Entry 7O3V (electron microscopy, 3.70 A resolution); this record covers chains F and J of the 10 polymer chains in the assembly.

Chain F (and J):
Protein: TrwI protein
Source organism: Escherichia coli
Notes: chain J of this document is another copy of the same molecule, construct and numbering; everything in this record applies to it too
Reference sequence: O50333 (O50333_ECOLX); numbering as in UniProt (aligned over 1-342)
Amino-acid sequence (342 residues; row label = number of the first residue in the row):
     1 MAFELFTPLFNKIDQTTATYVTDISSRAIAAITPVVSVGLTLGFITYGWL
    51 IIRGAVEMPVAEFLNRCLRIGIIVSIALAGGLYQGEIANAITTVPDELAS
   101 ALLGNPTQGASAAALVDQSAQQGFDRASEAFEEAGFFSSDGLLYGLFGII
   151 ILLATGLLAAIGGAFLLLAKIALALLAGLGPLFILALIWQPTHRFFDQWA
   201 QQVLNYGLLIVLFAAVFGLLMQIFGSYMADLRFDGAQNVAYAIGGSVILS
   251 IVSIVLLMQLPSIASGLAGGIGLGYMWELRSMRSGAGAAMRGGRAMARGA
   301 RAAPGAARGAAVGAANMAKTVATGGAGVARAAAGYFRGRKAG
Unresolved in the structure: 1, 101-110, 273-342 (chain J: 1, 100-110, 273-342)
Sequence notes: conflict Gln-108 (Glu in O50333), Leu-152 (Pro in O50333), Leu-153 (Ala in O50333), Ala-154 (Gly in O50333), Thr-155 (Tyr in O50333), Leu-157 (Pro in O50333), Leu-158 (Ala in O50333), Ala-159 (Gly in O50333)

Interface between chain F and chain J:
Residue-residue contacts - 40 pairs, chain F then chain J:
  Ser-139(F) / Ser-139(J)
  Asp-140(F) / Ser-138(J)
  Asp-140(F) / Ser-139(J)  hydrogen bond (side chain-backbone)
  Leu-142(F) / Leu-142(J)  hydrophobic
  Leu-143(F) / Phe-131(J)  hydrophobic
  Leu-143(F) / Leu-142(J)
  Leu-143(F) / Gly-145(J)
  Phe-147(F) / Phe-131(J)  hydrophobic
  Phe-147(F) / Ile-149(J)  hydrophobic
  Ile-150(F) / Ile-149(J)  hydrophobic
  Leu-219(F) / Thr-16(J)
  Tyr-227(F) / Leu-5(J)  hydrophobic
  Asn-238(F) / Ser-128(J)  hydrogen bond
  Ala-240(F) / Phe-131(J)  hydrophobic
  Ala-240(F) / Leu-152(J)
  Tyr-241(F) / Phe-3(J)  hydrophobic
  Tyr-241(F) / Gln-121(J)  hydrogen bond
  Tyr-241(F) / Phe-124(J)  hydrophobic
  Gly-244(F) / Phe-124(J)
  Gly-244(F) / Leu-152(J)
  Val-247(F) / Leu-153(J)  hydrophobic
  Ile-248(F) / Phe-6(J)  hydrophobic
  Ile-248(F) / Gly-156(J)
  Ile-248(F) / Ala-159(J)  hydrophobic
  Ile-248(F) / Ala-160(J)  hydrophobic
  Ile-251(F) / Leu-157(J)  hydrophobic
  Ile-251(F) / Ala-160(J)  hydrophobic
  Val-252(F) / Ala-160(J)
  Val-252(F) / Ala-164(J)  hydrophobic
  Val-252(F) / Leu-167(J)  hydrophobic
  Val-255(F) / Ala-164(J)  hydrophobic
  Leu-256(F) / Ala-164(J)
  Leu-256(F) / Leu-168(J)  hydrophobic
  Gln-259(F) / Phe-165(J)
  Gln-259(F) / Leu-168(J)
  Ile-263(F) / Tyr-206(J)
  Leu-267(F) / Gln-198(J)
  Gly-270(F) / Gln-198(J)
  Ile-271(F) / Phe-195(J)
  Ile-271(F) / Gln-198(J)
Interface residues without a listed pair, chain F (28 interface residues in all): Leu-146, Ile-223, Ile-243, Gly-245, Leu-249
Interface residues without a listed pair, chain J (33 interface residues in all): Leu-9, Ile-13, Asp-125, Ala-134, Leu-146, Ile-161, Arg-194

Overview:
28 residues of chain F and 33 residues of chain J are in contact; the contacts include 3 hydrogen bonds. Among
the polar pairs are Asp-140(F)/Ser-139(J), Asn-238(F)/Ser-128(J) and Tyr-241(F)/Gln-121(J).
Both chains are TrwI protein (Escherichia coli). Entry 7O3V (Stalk complex structure (TrwJ/VirB5-TrwI/VirB6)
from the fully-assembled R388 type IV secretion system) was determined by electron microscopy (same
publication as 7O3J, 7O3T, 7O41 and 7OIU).
